PDB entry 6ZR0 | X-ray diffraction, 1.94 A resolution | chain A

Chain A:
Name: Fibrinogen C domain-containing protein 1
From: Homo sapiens
Notes: fragment: fibrinogen-like recognition domain
UniProt: Q8N539 (FBCD1_HUMAN); residues 236-461 here = UniProt positions 236-461
Sequence (226 residues; row label = number of the first residue in the row):
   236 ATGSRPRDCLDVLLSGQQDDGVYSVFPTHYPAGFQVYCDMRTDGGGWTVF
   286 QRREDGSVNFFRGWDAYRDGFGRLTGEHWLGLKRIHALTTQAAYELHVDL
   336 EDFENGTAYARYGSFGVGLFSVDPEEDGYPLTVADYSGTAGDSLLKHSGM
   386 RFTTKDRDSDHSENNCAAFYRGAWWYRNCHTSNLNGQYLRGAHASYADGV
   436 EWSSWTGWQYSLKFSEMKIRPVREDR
Unresolved in the structure: 236-239, 458-461
Disulfides: C244-C273, C401-C414
Covalent attachments: N-acetylglucosamine (NAG) linked to N340
Ion coordination: Ca2+: D393, D395, S397, N399
Small-molecule neighbours: N-acetylalanine (AYA): Y405, N413, C414, H415, Y431, A432, W443
What the authors report for this chain:
  - binding site for N-acetylalanine: N340, Y405, C414, H415, Y431
  - binding site for sulfate ion: R297, G298, K390, H396, R412
  - binding site for acetic acid: N413
  - post-translational modification sites: N340
  - binding site for alpha-L-fucopyranose: H396, E398, N413
  - mutagenesis - K381L: abolished binding to AcBSA
  - mutagenesis - H396A: unchanged binding to GlcNAc ligand
  - mutagenesis - K381L: abolished binding to acetylated bovine serum albumin

In short:
Ligands of chain A: N-acetylalanine. N-acetylglucosamine is covalently linked to N340. D393, D395, S397 and
N399 coordinate Ca2+. The paper reports a binding site for N-acetylalanine at N340, Y405 and C414 among
others; K381L abolishes binding to AcBSA.
Chain A is Fibrinogen C domain-containing protein 1 (Homo sapiens); the structure, Crystal structure of
tetrameric fibrinogen-like recognition domain of FIBCD1 with N-acetylalanine ligand bound, was determined by
X-ray diffraction together with 6ZQR, 6ZQX, 6ZQY, 6ZR3 and 6ZR4 from the same study.
